PDB entry 5JHS | X-ray diffraction, 3.00 A resolution | chains H and Z of the 28 polymer chains in the assembly

== Chain H ==
Name: Proteasome subunit beta type-2
Organism: Saccharomyces cerevisiae (strain ATCC 204508 / S288c)
Notes: EC 3.4.25.1
UniProt: P25043 (PSB2_YEAST); residues 1-232 here correspond to UniProt positions 30-261 (UniProt number = residue number + 29)
Amino-acid sequence (232 residues; each row starts with the number of its first residue):
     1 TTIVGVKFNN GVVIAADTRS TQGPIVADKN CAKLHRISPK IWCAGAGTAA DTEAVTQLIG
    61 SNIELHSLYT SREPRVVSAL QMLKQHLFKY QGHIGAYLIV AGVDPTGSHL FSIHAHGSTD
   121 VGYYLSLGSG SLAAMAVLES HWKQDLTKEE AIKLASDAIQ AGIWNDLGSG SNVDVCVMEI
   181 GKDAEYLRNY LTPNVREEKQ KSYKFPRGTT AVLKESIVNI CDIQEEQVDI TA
Not modelled in the structure: 223-232
UniProt features mapped onto this chain:
  - active site: T1 (Nucleophile)
Glycans and other covalent adducts: compound 6KG linked to T1
Ligand contacts: 6KG (Nalpha-[(2S)-2-{[(2S)-2-azido-3-phenylpropanoyl]amino}-4-cyclohexylbutanoyl]-N-[(2R,3S,4S)-1,3-dihydroxy-2,6-dimethylheptan-4-yl]-L-phenylalaninamide): R19, S20, T21, Q22, A27, C31, K33, G45, A46, G47, T48, A49, T52, S129, G168

== Chain Z ==
Name: Proteasome subunit beta type-6
Organism: Saccharomyces cerevisiae (strain ATCC 204508 / S288c)
Notes: EC 3.4.25.1
UniProt: P23724 (PSB6_YEAST); residues 1-222 here correspond to UniProt positions 20-241 (UniProt number = residue number + 19)
Amino-acid sequence (222 residues; each row starts with the number of its first residue):
     1 QFNPYGDNGG TILGIAGEDF AVLAGDTRNI TDYSINSRYE PKVFDCGDNI VMSANGFAAD
    61 GDALVKRFKN SVKWYHFDHN DKKLSINSAA RNIQHLLYGK RFFPYYVHTI IAGLDEDGKG
   121 AVYSFDPVGS YEREQCRAGG AAASLIMPFL DNQVNFKNQY EPGTNGKVKK PLKYLSVEEV
   181 IKLVRDSFTS ATERHIQVGD GLEILIVTKD GVRKEFYELK RD
Metal / ion sites: Mg2+: T192, V198
Ligand contacts: 6KG (Nalpha-[(2S)-2-{[(2S)-2-azido-3-phenylpropanoyl]amino}-4-cyclohexylbutanoyl]-N-[(2R,3S,4S)-1,3-dihydroxy-2,6-dimethylheptan-4-yl]-L-phenylalaninamide): Y106, S124, F125, D126, P127, V128, S130, E132, R137

== Chain H / chain Z interface ==
Contacting residue pairs (56):
  R19(H) - I196(Z)
  R19(H) - D222(Z)  salt bridge
  P24(H) - R194(Z)
  P24(H) - H195(Z)
  P24(H) - I196(Z)  hydrogen bond (backbone-backbone)
  I25(H) - L145(Z)  hydrophobic
  I25(H) - R194(Z)
  I25(H) - H195(Z)
  V26(H) - E193(Z)
  V26(H) - R194(Z)  hydrogen bond (backbone-side chain)
  V26(H) - I196(Z)  hydrophobic
  A27(H) - R194(Z)  hydrogen bond (backbone-side chain)
  K29(H) - E193(Z)  salt bridge
  K29(H) - R194(Z)
  I163(H) - D222(Z)
  W164(H) - I35(Z)
  W164(H) - R38(Z)  hydrogen bond (backbone-side chain)
  W164(H) - R221(Z)
  W164(H) - D222(Z)
  N165(H) - Y33(Z)
  N165(H) - R38(Z)
  D166(H) - Y33(Z)
  D166(H) - D222(Z)
  L167(H) - R28(Z)
  L167(H) - I30(Z)  hydrophobic
  L167(H) - D32(Z)
  L167(H) - Y33(Z)  hydrogen bond (backbone-backbone)
  L167(H) - I35(Z)  hydrophobic
  L167(H) - I196(Z)
  G168(H) - Y33(Z)
  S169(H) - D222(Z)
  S171(H) - D222(Z)  hydrogen bond (backbone-side chain)
  N194(H) - K220(Z)  hydrogen bond (backbone-side chain)
  N194(H) - D222(Z)
  R196(H) - T189(Z)  hydrogen bond
  R196(H) - S190(Z)  hydrogen bond
  R196(H) - E193(Z)
  E197(H) - R185(Z)  salt bridge
  K199(H) - D186(Z)
  Q200(H) - K182(Z)
  Q200(H) - R185(Z)
  Q200(H) - D186(Z)  hydrogen bond (backbone-side chain)
  K201(H) - E179(Z)
  K201(H) - D186(Z)  hydrogen bond (backbone-side chain)
  Y203(H) - F149(Z)
  Y203(H) - Q153(Z)
  Y203(H) - L183(Z)
  Y203(H) - D186(Z)  hydrogen bond
  F205(H) - N152(Z)
  F205(H) - Q159(Z)
  R207(H) - P162(Z)
  G208(H) - P162(Z)
  T209(H) - Q159(Z)
  T209(H) - Y160(Z)  hydrogen bond (backbone-backbone)
  A211(H) - Y160(Z)  hydrophobic
  A211(H) - G166(Z)
Also at the interface, not in a pair above, chain H (33 interface residues in all): T21, G23, D28, S129, G170, V195, P206
Also at the interface, not in a pair above, chain Z (32 interface residues in all): S34, N158, E161, E218

== In short ==
33 residues of chain H face 32 of chain Z across their interface, with 13 hydrogen bonds and 3 salt bridges.
Polar pairs include R19(H)-D222(Z), K29(H)-E193(Z) and E197(H)-R185(Z). Ligands of chain Z: compound 6KG.
Compound 6KG is covalently linked to T1(H).
Here chain H is Proteasome subunit beta type-2 and chain Z is Proteasome subunit beta type-6, both from
Saccharomyces cerevisiae (strain ATCC 204508 / S288c). Entry 5JHS (Yeast 20S proteasome in complex with the
peptidic epoxyketone inhibitor 15) was determined by X-ray diffraction together with 5JHR from the same study.
